1BTH - chains L and H of the 3 polymer chains in the assembly; structure by X-ray diffraction, 2.30 A resolution.

# Chain L
Protein: Thrombin
Source organism: Bos taurus
Notes: EC 3.4.21.5; engineered mutation(s): E192Q
UniProtKB: P00734 (THRB_HUMAN); the construct lacks a stretch of the UniProt sequence, so the offset changes along the chain: -3 to 0 = UniProt 328-331; 1-14 = UniProt 336-349
Amino-acid sequence (36 residues; numbered -3 to 15 plus 17 insertion-coded residues; the number before each row is that of its first residue; a row labelled like 14A-14M holds insertion residues (14A, then the next letters in order); numbers below 1 keep their minus sign (Thr-3 is residue -3)):
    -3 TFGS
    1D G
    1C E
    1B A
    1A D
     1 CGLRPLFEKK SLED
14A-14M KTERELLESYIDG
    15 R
Unresolved in the structure: -3 to 0, 15

# Chain H
Protein: Thrombin
Source organism: Bos taurus
Notes: EC 3.4.21.5
UniProtKB: P00734 (THRB_HUMAN); the construct lacks a stretch of the UniProt sequence and is renumbered around it, so the offset changes along the chain: 16-37 = UniProt 364-385; 38-60 = UniProt 387-409; 61-77 = UniProt 419-435; 78-97 = UniProt 437-456; 6 more segments
Amino-acid sequence (259 residues; each row starts with the number of its first residue; note: 1 number in that range is skipped by the numbering (no residue carries it; nothing is unmodelled there); a row labelled like 60A-60I holds insertion residues (60A, then the next letters in order)):
    16 IVEGSDAEIG MSPWQVMLFR KS
   37A P
    38 QELLCGASLI SDRWVLTAAH CLL
60A-60I YPPWDKNFT
    61 ENDLLVRIGK HSRTRYE
   77A R
    78 NIEKISMLEK IYIHPRYNWR
   97A E
    98 NLDRDIALMK LKKPVAFSDY IHPVCLPDRE TA
129A-129C ASL
   130 LQAGYKGRVT GWGNLKETWT
149A-149E TNVGK
   150 GQPSVLQVVN LPIVERPVCK DSTRIRITDN MFCAG
  184A Y
   185 KP
186A-186D DEGK
   187 RGDACQGDSG GPFVMKSP
204A-204B FN
   205 NRWYQMGIVS WGE
   219 GC
  221A D
   221 RDGKYGFYTH VFRLKKWIQK VIDQFGE
Unresolved in the structure: 243-247
Sequence notes: conflict Thr149 (Ala513 in P00734); engineered mutation Gln192 (Glu565 in P00734)
Cystine bridges: Cys42-Cys58, Cys168-Cys182, Cys191-Cys220
What the authors report for this chain:
  - mutagenesis - E192Q (10(-8) M): increased binding to Bovine pancreatic trypsin inhibitor (citing earlier work)

# Chain L / chain H interface
Disulfides between the chains: Cys1(L)-Cys122(H)
Residue-residue contacts (62; chain L residue first):
  Cys1(L) - Pro120(H)
  Cys1(L) - Val121(H)
  Cys1(L) - Cys122(H)  disulfide
  Cys1(L) - Arg206(H)  hydrogen bond (backbone-side chain)
  Asp1A(L) - His119(H)  salt bridge
  Asp1A(L) - Arg206(H)
  Ala1B(L) - Arg206(H)  hydrogen bond (backbone-side chain)
  Glu1C(L) - Ile47(H)
  Glu1C(L) - Ser48(H)
  Glu1C(L) - Arg206(H)
  Gly1D(L) - Phe114(H)
  Gly1D(L) - Pro120(H)
  Gly2(L) - Trp29(H)
  Gly2(L) - Pro120(H)  hydrogen bond (backbone-backbone)
  Gly2(L) - Cys122(H)  hydrogen bond (backbone-side chain)
  Gly2(L) - Trp207(H)  hydrogen bond (backbone-backbone)
  Leu3(L) - His119(H)  hydrogen bond (backbone-side chain)
  Leu3(L) - Asn205(H)
  Leu3(L) - Arg206(H)
  Arg4(L) - Gly25(H)
  Arg4(L) - Met26(H)  hydrogen bond (side chain-backbone)
  Arg4(L) - Pro28(H)
  Arg4(L) - Trp29(H)
  Arg4(L) - Trp207(H)
  Pro5(L) - Ser115(H)
  Pro5(L) - Asp116(H)
  Pro5(L) - His119(H)
  Leu6(L) - Asp116(H)
  Phe7(L) - Glu23(H)
  Phe7(L) - Ile24(H)
  Phe7(L) - Gly25(H)
  Phe7(L) - Met26(H)
  Glu8(L) - Lys202(H)  salt bridge
  Glu8(L) - Asn205(H)
  Glu8(L) - Trp207(H)  hydrogen bond
  Asp14(L) - Glu23(H)
  Asp14(L) - Met26(H)
  Asp14(L) - Arg137(H)  salt bridge
  Asp14(L) - Trp207(H)
  Lys14A(L) - Glu23(H)  hydrogen bond (backbone-side chain)
  Thr14B(L) - Arg137(H)  hydrogen bond
  Thr14B(L) - Asn159(H)  hydrogen bond
  Glu14C(L) - Arg137(H)
  Glu14C(L) - Lys202(H)  salt bridge
  Glu14E(L) - Lys135(H)  salt bridge
  Glu14E(L) - Asn159(H)  hydrogen bond
  Glu14E(L) - Tyr184A(H)  hydrogen bond
  Leu14F(L) - Lys135(H)
  Leu14F(L) - Asn159(H)
  Leu14F(L) - Trp207(H)  hydrophobic
  Leu14G(L) - Pro204(H)  hydrophobic
  Ser14I(L) - Gly133(H)
  Ser14I(L) - Tyr134(H)
  Ser14I(L) - Lys135(H)  hydrogen bond (side chain-backbone)
  Tyr14J(L) - Leu129C(H)  hydrophobic
  Tyr14J(L) - Tyr134(H)  hydrogen bond (backbone-side chain)
  Tyr14J(L) - Lys135(H)  hydrogen bond (side chain-backbone)
  Tyr14J(L) - Met201(H)
  Tyr14J(L) - Lys202(H)  hydrogen bond (side chain-backbone)
  Tyr14J(L) - Pro204(H)
  Gly14M(L) - Gly133(H)
  Gly14M(L) - Tyr134(H)
Interface residues without a listed pair, chain L (23 interface residues in all): Lys9
Interface residues without a listed pair, chain H (31 interface residues in all): Tyr117, Ala132, Gly136

# Overview
23 residues of chain L face 31 of chain H across their interface, with 1 disulfide bond, 17 hydrogen bonds and
5 salt bridges. Among the polar pairs are Asp1A(L)-His119(H), Glu8(L)-Lys202(H) and Glu14E(L)-Lys135(H). The
paper reports that E192Q of chain H increases binding to Bovine pancreatic trypsin inhibitor.
Here chain L is Thrombin and chain H is Thrombin, both from Bos taurus. Entry 1BTH (Structure of thrombin
complexed with bovine pancreatic trypsin inhibitor) was determined by X-ray diffraction.
